Entry 1L18 (X-ray diffraction, 1.70 A resolution); this record covers chain A.

== Chain A ==
Molecule: T4 lysozyme
From: Enterobacteria phage T4
Notes: EC 3.2.1.17
Reference sequence: P00720 (LYS_BPT4); numbering as in UniProt (aligned over 1-164)
Chain sequence (164 residues; row label = number of the first residue in the row):
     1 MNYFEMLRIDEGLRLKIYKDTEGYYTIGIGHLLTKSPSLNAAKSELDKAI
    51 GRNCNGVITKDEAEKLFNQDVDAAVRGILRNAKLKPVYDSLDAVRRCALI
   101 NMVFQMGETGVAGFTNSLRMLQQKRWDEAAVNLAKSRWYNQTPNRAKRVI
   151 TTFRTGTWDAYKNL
Construct notes: engineered mutation Tyr3 (Ile in P00720)
UniProt features mapped onto this chain:
  - active site (Proton donor/acceptor): Glu11, Asp20
  - binding site (substrate): Leu32, Phe104, Ser117, Asn132
  - mutagenesis: Glu11 (E11A/F/H/M/N: Complete loss of enzymatic activity; E11N: Loss of 84% of enzymatic activity; E11Q: Complete loss of activity), Asp20 (D20A/N/S/T: Complete loss of enzymatic activity; D20C: Nearly no effet on specific enzymatic activity; D20E/Q: Loss of 99% of enzymatic activity), Thr26 (T26E: Complete loss of activity at neutral pH; covalently bound substrate; T26H: Facilitates transglycosylation more effectively than hydrolysis; covalently bound substrate), Gly30 (G30A: Almost complete loss of enzymatic activity; G30F: Almost complete loss of enzymatic activity. The enzyme is destabilized by 1.5 kcal/mol), Ser117 (S117F: 10-fold decrease in enzymatic activity; S117I: 500-fold decrease in enzymatic activity; S117V: 50-fold decrease in enzymatic activity), Asn132 (N132I: 5-fold decrease in enzymatic activity; N132M/F: 2-fold decrease in enzymatic activity)

== Summary ==
Curated annotation (UniProt) lists active-site residues Glu11 and Asp20, 4 substrate-binding residues and 6
mutagenesis sites.
Chain A is T4 lysozyme (Enterobacteria phage T4); the structure, Hydrophobic stabilization in T4 lysozyme, was
determined by X-ray diffraction (same publication as 1L17).
